Entry 8TBV (X-ray diffraction, 2.64 A resolution); this record covers chains A and C of the 3 polymer chains in the assembly.

# Chain A
Name: HLA-A*02:01 alpha chain
From: Homo sapiens
Reference sequence: Q53Z42 (Q53Z42_HUMAN); residues 1-275 here correspond to UniProt positions 25-299 (UniProt number = residue number + 24)
Chain sequence (275 residues; each row starts with the number of its first residue):
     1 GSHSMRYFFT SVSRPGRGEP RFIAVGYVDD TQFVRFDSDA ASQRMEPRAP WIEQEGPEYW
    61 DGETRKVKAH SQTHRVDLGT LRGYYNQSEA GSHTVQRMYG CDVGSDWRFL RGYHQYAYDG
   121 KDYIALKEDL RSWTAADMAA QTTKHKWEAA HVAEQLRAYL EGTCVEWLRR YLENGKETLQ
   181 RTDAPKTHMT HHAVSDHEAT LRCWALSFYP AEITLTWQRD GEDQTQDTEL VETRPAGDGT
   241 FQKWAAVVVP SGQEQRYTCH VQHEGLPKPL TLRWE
Disulfide bonds: Cys101-Cys164, Cys203-Cys259

# Chain C
Name: Sorting nexin 24 (127-135)(P132L) peptide
Chain sequence (9 residues; row label = number of the first residue in the row):
     1 KLSHQLVLL

# Chain A / chain C interface
Pairs across the interface (40; chain A residue first):
  Tyr7(A) - Lys1(C)  hydrogen bond (side chain-backbone)
  Tyr7(A) - Leu2(C)  hydrophobic
  Phe9(A) - Leu2(C)  hydrophobic
  Met45(A) - Leu2(C)  hydrophobic
  Tyr59(A) - Lys1(C)
  Glu63(A) - Lys1(C)
  Glu63(A) - Leu2(C)  hydrogen bond (side chain-backbone)
  Lys66(A) - Leu2(C)  hydrogen bond (side chain-backbone)
  Lys66(A) - Ser3(C)
  Val67(A) - Leu2(C)  hydrophobic
  His70(A) - Leu2(C)
  His70(A) - Ser3(C)  hydrogen bond (side chain-backbone)
  Thr73(A) - Leu6(C)
  Thr73(A) - Val7(C)
  Thr73(A) - Leu8(C)
  Asp77(A) - Leu8(C)
  Asp77(A) - Leu9(C)  hydrogen bond (side chain-backbone)
  Thr80(A) - Leu9(C)
  Leu81(A) - Leu9(C)  hydrophobic
  Tyr84(A) - Leu9(C)  hydrogen bond (side chain-backbone)
  Arg97(A) - Val7(C)
  Tyr99(A) - Leu2(C)
  Tyr99(A) - Ser3(C)  hydrogen bond (side chain-backbone)
  Tyr116(A) - Val7(C)
  Tyr116(A) - Leu9(C)  hydrophobic
  Tyr123(A) - Leu9(C)  hydrophobic
  Thr143(A) - Leu9(C)  hydrogen bond (side chain-backbone)
  Lys146(A) - Leu9(C)
  Trp147(A) - Val7(C)  hydrophobic
  Trp147(A) - Leu8(C)  hydrogen bond (side chain-backbone)
  Trp147(A) - Leu9(C)  hydrophobic
  Val152(A) - Gln5(C)
  Val152(A) - Val7(C)  hydrophobic
  Gln155(A) - Gln5(C)
  Leu156(A) - Gln5(C)  hydrogen bond (backbone-side chain)
  Tyr159(A) - Lys1(C)  hydrogen bond (side chain-backbone)
  Tyr159(A) - Leu2(C)
  Tyr159(A) - Ser3(C)
  Trp167(A) - Lys1(C)
  Tyr171(A) - Lys1(C)  hydrogen bond (side chain-backbone)
Other interface residues (no listed pair), chain A (33 interface residues in all): Met5, Glu58, Gln72, Val76, His114, Ile124, Thr163
Other interface residues (no listed pair), chain C (9 interface residues in all): His4

# Overview
33 residues of chain A and 9 residues of chain C are in contact, with 12 hydrogen bonds. Polar pairs include
Tyr7(A)-Lys1(C), Glu63(A)-Leu2(C) and Lys66(A)-Leu2(C).
Here chain A is HLA-A*02:01 alpha chain (Homo sapiens) and chain C is Sorting nexin 24 (127-135)(P132L)
peptide. Entry 8TBV (Human Class I MHC HLA-A2 in complex with sorting nexin 24 (127-135) neoantigen KLSHQLVLL)
was determined by X-ray diffraction together with 8TBW and 8U9G from the same study.
